6HEC - chains b and c of the 34 polymer chains in the assembly; structure by electron microscopy, 6.95 A resolution (low resolution: residue-level contacts below are approximate; hydrogen-bond / salt-bridge calls are withheld).

Chain b (and c):
Molecule: Proteasome subunit alpha
Source organism: Archaeoglobus fulgidus (strain ATCC 49558 / VC-16 / DSM 4304 / JCM 9628 / NBRC 100126)
Notes: EC 3.4.25.1; engineered mutation(s): 0; chain c of this document is another copy of the same molecule, construct and numbering; everything in this record applies to it too
UniProtKB: O29760 (PSA_ARCFU); numbering as in UniProt (aligned over 5-246)
Sequence (242 residues; each row starts with the number of its first residue):
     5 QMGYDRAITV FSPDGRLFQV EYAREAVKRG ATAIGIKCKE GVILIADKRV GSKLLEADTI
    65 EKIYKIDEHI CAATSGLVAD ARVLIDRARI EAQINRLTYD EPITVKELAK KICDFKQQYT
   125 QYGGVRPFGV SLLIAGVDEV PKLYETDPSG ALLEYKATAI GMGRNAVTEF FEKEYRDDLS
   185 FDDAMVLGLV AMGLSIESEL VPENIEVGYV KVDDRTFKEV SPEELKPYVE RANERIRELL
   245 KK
Unresolved in the structure: 5-9

Interface between chain b and chain c:
Pairs across the interface (71; chain b residue first):
  Arg10(b) with Arg10(c)
  Ala11(b) with Ile12(c); Gly127(c); Gly128(c)
  Thr13(b) with Ile12(c); Thr13(c); Gln23(c); Arg130(c)
  Val14(b) with Gln23(c)
  Phe15(b) with Gln23(c); Tyr26(c); Ala27(c); Arg130(c); Pro131(c)
  Ser16(b) with Tyr26(c)
  Pro17(b) with Tyr26(c); Glu29(c); Ala30(c)
  Asp18(b) with Ala30(c); Arg33(c); Leu81(c)
  Gly19(b) with Ala30(c); Leu81(c)
  Leu21(b) with Arg130(c)
  Lys110(b) with Glu65(c)
  Lys114(b) with Arg86(c); Asp90(c)
  Cys117(b) with Arg86(c)
  Asp118(b) with Arg86(c); Val87(c); Asp90(c)
  Gln121(b) with Ala83(c); Asp84(c); Val87(c)
  Gln122(b) with Val87(c); Tyr123(c)
  Gln125(b) with Asp84(c); Tyr123(c); Val129(c); Arg130(c); Pro131(c); Phe132(c)
  Tyr126(b) with Gly128(c); Val129(c)
  Gly127(b) with Gly128(c)
  Ser153(b) with Ala83(c)
  Gly154(b) with Ala83(c); Arg86(c)
  Ala155(b) with Ala83(c); Arg86(c)
  Leu156(b) with Val82(c); Arg86(c)
  Leu157(b) with Val82(c)
  Glu158(b) with Leu59(c); Glu60(c); Thr63(c); Ile64(c)
  Tyr159(b) with Leu58(c); Leu59(c)
  Lys160(b) with Lys57(c); Leu58(c); Leu59(c); Glu60(c)
  Ala161(b) with Leu58(c)
  Thr172(b) with Leu58(c)
  Phe175(b) with Lys57(c); Leu58(c)
  Glu176(b) with Lys57(c)
  Tyr179(b) with Lys57(c); Leu58(c)
  Arg180(b) with Lys57(c)
Also at the interface, not in a pair above, chain b (38 interface residues in all): Ile12, Lys41, Thr124, Gly128, Lys146
Also at the interface, not in a pair above, chain c (31 interface residues in all): Ala11

Overview:
38 residues of chain b and 31 residues of chain c are in contact.
Both chains are Proteasome subunit alpha (Archaeoglobus fulgidus (strain ATCC 49558 / VC-16 / DSM 4304 / JCM
9628 / NBRC 100126)). Entry 6HEC (PAN-proteasome in state 4) was determined by electron microscopy together
with 6HE5, 6HE7, 6HE8, 6HE9, 6HEA and 6HED from the same study.
